8OH5 - chains A and B of the 12 polymer chains in the assembly; structure by electron microscopy, 3.00 A resolution.

# Chain A
Protein: NAD-dependent formate dehydrogenase gamma subunit
Source organism: Sporomusa ovata DSM 2662
Reference sequence: A0A0U1KYW8 (A0A0U1KYW8_9FIRM); residue numbers follow UniProt; this construct covers 1-178
Amino-acid sequence (178 residues; each row starts with the number of its first residue):
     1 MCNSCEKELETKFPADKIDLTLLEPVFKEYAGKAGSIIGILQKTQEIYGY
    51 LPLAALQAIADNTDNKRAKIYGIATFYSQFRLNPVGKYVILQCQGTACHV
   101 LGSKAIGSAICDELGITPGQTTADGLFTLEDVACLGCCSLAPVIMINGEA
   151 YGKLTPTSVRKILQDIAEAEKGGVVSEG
Not modelled in the structure: 1-17, 168-178
Metal / ion sites: 2Fe-2S cluster Fe: Cys93, Cys98, Cys134, Cys138
Residues lining bound ligands: 2Fe-2S cluster (FES): Cys93, Gly95, Thr96, Ala97, Cys98, Cys134, Leu135, Gly136, Cys137, Cys138, Val143

# Chain B
Protein: NAD-reducing hydrogenase subunit HoxF
Source organism: Sporomusa ovata DSM 2662
Reference sequence: A0A0U1KYM9 (A0A0U1KYM9_9FIRM); residue numbers follow UniProt; this construct covers 1-584
Amino-acid sequence (584 residues; numbered 1 to 584; the number before each row is that of its first residue):
     1 MKVRVGLGSCGIAAGGRKVMDRLAQEIKNHGKEIELLPTGCIGMCFYEPI
    51 VDVFDGDKVYSYANVTADMATEIFNSHIIGGQPLTQYIVSTTEKPYTILA
   101 KQVRIALRNCGVIDPENVDEYKANDGYKALSKALKEMTPEEVIEEIKVAG
   151 LRGRGGAGFPTWFKWNAARQSKGEIKYVVCNADEGDPGAFMDRSVLEGDP
   201 HALLEGMAICGYAIGANEGHIYCRAEYPLAIKRLEIAIADAKQRNLLGKN
   251 IMGTNFSFDMKIKKGAGAFVCGEETALIASLEGERGMPRLKPPFPAQSGF
   301 WGKPTNINNVETFANVPWIMYNGGSAYAAYGTEKSKGTKVFALAGKIKNG
   351 GLVEVPMGMSLREVIYDIGGGILNDREFKAVQMGGPSGGCIPKQLLDTPV
   401 DYDSINKTGAIMGSGGMIVMDETTCMVDMARFFLDFTVKESCGKCIYCRI
   451 GTKRMLEILERITTGEGREGDIEELEELSISIKDGSLCGLGQTAPNPVLT
   501 TIRYFRDEYEAHIRDKKCPAKSCKPLLTYTINQDNCKGCTLCAQKCPVQA
   551 ITGEKKKPHVIDQALCTKCGNCASVCRLDAVCIE
Metal / ion sites: 2Fe-2S cluster Fe: Cys10, Cys41, Cys45; Zn2+: Cys425, His512, Cys518, Cys523; 4Fe-4S cluster Fe site 1: Cys442, Cys445, Cys448, Cys488; 4Fe-4S cluster Fe site 2: Cys536, Cys542, His559; 4Fe-4S cluster Fe site 3: Cys546, Cys566, Cys569
Residues lining bound ligands:
  - 2Fe-2S cluster (FES): Cys10, Gly11, Cys41, Cys45, Glu48, Phe190, Arg193
  - FMN (flavin mononucleotide): Gly153, Arg154, Gly155, Ala157, Lys164, Asn181, Asp183, Phe269, Gly272, Glu273, Glu274, Ile307, Asn308, Asn309, Gly489, Leu490
  - NAD (nicotinamide-adenine-dinucleotide): Arg154, Gly155, Gly156, Ala157, Phe159, Phe163, Lys164, Glu273, Glu274, Lys291, Phe294, Pro295, Ala296, Gln297, Asn309, Ser387, Ile411, Gly413, Ser414, Gly489, Thr493
  - 4Fe-4S cluster (SF4), molecule 1: Val270, Pro288, Ser441, Cys442, Gly443, Lys444, Cys445, Cys448, Arg449, Ser486, Leu487, Cys488, Gly489, Leu490, Gly491
  - 4Fe-4S cluster (SF4), molecule 2: Ile531, Cys536, Gly538, Cys539, Thr540, Leu541, Cys542, Ala543, Ile551, Lys557, Pro558, His559, Val581
  - 4Fe-4S cluster (SF4), molecule 3: Lys545, Cys546, Pro547, Val548, Ala550, Leu565, Cys566, Thr567, Lys568, Cys569, Cys572
From the paper describing this entry:
  - conformationally variable residues (loop rearrangement): Ala182 to Met191

# Interface between chain A and chain B
Pairs across the interface (50):
  Gly35(A) - Glu282(B)
  Gly35(A) - Gly283(B)
  Ile38(A) - Ser280(B)
  Gln42(A) - Ala225(B)
  Gln42(A) - Lys264(B)  hydrogen bond (side chain-backbone)
  Gln42(A) - Gly265(B)
  Gly72(A) - Arg285(B)  hydrogen bond (backbone-side chain)
  Ile73(A) - Gly283(B)
  Phe76(A) - Arg285(B)
  Phe76(A) - Gly286(B)
  Phe76(A) - Cys442(B)  hydrophobic
  Tyr77(A) - Ala266(B)  hydrophobic
  Tyr77(A) - Cys271(B)  hydrophobic
  Tyr77(A) - Ser280(B)
  Tyr77(A) - Glu284(B)  hydrogen bond (side chain-backbone)
  Tyr77(A) - Gly286(B)
  Ser78(A) - Ala266(B)
  Ser78(A) - Gly267(B)  hydrogen bond (side chain-backbone)
  Ser78(A) - Ala268(B)
  Gln79(A) - Ala266(B)
  Gln94(A) - Phe432(B)
  Gly95(A) - Phe432(B)
  Thr96(A) - Pro187(B)
  Thr96(A) - Ile418(B)
  Thr96(A) - Met429(B)
  Thr96(A) - Phe432(B)
  Thr96(A) - Phe433(B)
  Ala97(A) - Ala344(B)  hydrophobic
  His99(A) - Met429(B)
  His99(A) - Phe432(B)
  Val100(A) - Lys346(B)
  Val100(A) - Met429(B)  hydrophobic
  Lys104(A) - Arg431(B)
  Cys134(A) - Pro187(B)  hydrophobic
  Cys134(A) - Gly188(B)  hydrogen bond (side chain-backbone)
  Leu135(A) - Arg193(B)  hydrogen bond (backbone-side chain)
  Gly136(A) - Phe190(B)
  Gly136(A) - Arg193(B)  hydrogen bond (backbone-side chain)
  Cys137(A) - Ser9(B)  hydrogen bond (side chain-backbone)
  Cys137(A) - Cys10(B)  hydrophobic
  Cys137(A) - Ala13(B)  hydrophobic
  Cys137(A) - Arg193(B)
  Cys138(A) - Gly188(B)
  Cys138(A) - Phe190(B)  hydrophobic
  Ser139(A) - Cys45(B)  hydrogen bond (side chain-backbone)
  Ser139(A) - Phe46(B)
  Leu140(A) - Ala13(B)
  Gly148(A) - Ile12(B)
  Ala150(A) - Ile12(B)
  Ala150(A) - Ala13(B)  hydrophobic
Also at the interface, not in a pair above, chain A (32 interface residues in all): Ala34, Glu46, Phe80, Leu101, Ala133, Gly152, Lys153
Also at the interface, not in a pair above, chain B (40 interface residues in all): Glu226, Lys263, Val270, Met287, Trp301, Gly345, Met420, Asp428, Phe436

# In short
32 residues of chain A and 40 residues of chain B are in contact, with 9 hydrogen bonds. Polar contacts
include Gln42(A)-Lys264(B), Gly72(A)-Arg285(B) and Tyr77(A)-Glu284(B). Chain A binds 2Fe-2S cluster. Bound to
chain B: 2Fe-2S cluster, flavin mononucleotide, 3 copies of 4Fe-4S cluster and NAD. The paper reports
conformational variability at Ala182(B).
Here chain A is NAD-dependent formate dehydrogenase gamma subunit and chain B is NAD-reducing hydrogenase
subunit HoxF, both from Sporomusa ovata DSM 2662. Entry 8OH5 (Cryo-EM structure of the electron bifurcating
transhydrogenase StnABC complex from Sporomusa Ovata (state 2)) was determined by electron microscopy (same
publication as 8OH9).
